Entry 8GIJ (X-ray diffraction, 1.59 A resolution); this record covers chain A.

== Chain A ==
Name: TEM-1 Beta Lactmase Variant 80.b
From: Escherichia coli
Amino-acid sequence (263 residues; numbered 26 to 290; 2 numbers in that range are skipped by the numbering (no residue carries them; nothing is unmodelled there); the number before each row is that of its first residue):
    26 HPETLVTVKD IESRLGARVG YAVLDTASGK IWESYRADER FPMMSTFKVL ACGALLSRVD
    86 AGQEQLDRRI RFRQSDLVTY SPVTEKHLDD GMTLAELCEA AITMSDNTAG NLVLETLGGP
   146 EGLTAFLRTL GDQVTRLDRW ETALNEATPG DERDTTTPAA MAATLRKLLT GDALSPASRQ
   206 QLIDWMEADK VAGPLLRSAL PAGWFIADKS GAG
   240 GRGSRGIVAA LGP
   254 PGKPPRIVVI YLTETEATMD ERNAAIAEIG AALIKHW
What the authors report for this chain:
  - catalytic residues: S70, E166 (citing earlier work)
  - conformationally variable residues (loop rearrangement): G255 to P257

== Overview ==
The paper reports catalytic residues S70 and E166; conformational variability at G255.
Chain A is TEM-1 Beta Lactmase Variant 80.b (Escherichia coli); the structure, TEM-1 Beta Lactamase Variant
80.b, was determined by X-ray diffraction together with 8GII and 8RQU from the same study.
